Entry 4X4G (X-ray diffraction, 2.80 A resolution); this record covers chains B and E of the 6 polymer chains in the assembly.

Chain B:
Protein: Regulatory protein
Organism: Enterobacter sp. RFL1396
Reference sequence: Q8GGH0 (Q8GGH0_9ENTR); residue numbers follow UniProt; this construct covers 1-79
Sequence (82 residues; row label = number of the first residue in the row; numbers below 1 keep their minus sign (Gly-2 is residue -2)):
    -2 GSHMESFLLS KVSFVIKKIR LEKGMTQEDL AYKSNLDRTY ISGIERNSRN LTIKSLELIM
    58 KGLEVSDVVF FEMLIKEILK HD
Not modelled in the structure: -2 to 1, 79
Sequence notes: expression tag (-2 to 0)

Chain E:
Molecule: 35-nt DNA strand
Sequence (35 nucleotides; each row starts with the number of its first residue):
     1 ATGTGACTTA TAGTCCGTGT GATTATAGTC AACAT

Interface between chain B and chain E:
Residue-residue contacts - 17 pairs, chain B then chain E:
  Asn32(B) - DT14(E)  phosphate contact
  Leu33(B) - DT14(E)  phosphate contact
  Asp34(B) - DT14(E)  sugar contact
  Asp34(B) - DC15(E)  base contact
  Arg35(B) - DG17(E)  base contact
  Thr36(B) - DC15(E)  base contact
  Thr36(B) - DC16(E)  base contact
  Thr36(B) - DG17(E)  base contact
  Tyr37(B) - DA12(E)  sugar contact
  Tyr37(B) - DG13(E)  hydrogen bond to the phosphate
  Tyr37(B) - DT14(E)  base contact
  Arg46(B) - DA12(E)  salt bridge to the phosphate
  Asn47(B) - DA12(E)  hydrogen bond to the phosphate
  Asn47(B) - DG13(E)  phosphate contact
  Leu48(B) - DG13(E)  phosphate contact
  Thr49(B) - DG13(E)  hydrogen bond to the phosphate
  Ser52(B) - DG13(E)  hydrogen bond to the phosphate

Overview:
11 residues of chain B face 6 of chain E across their interface, with 4 hydrogen bonds and 1 salt bridge.
Polar contacts include Tyr37(B)-DG13(E), Asn47(B)-DA12(E) and Thr49(B)-DG13(E).
Chain B is Regulatory protein (Enterobacter sp. RFL1396) and chain E is a 35-nt DNA strand; the structure,
RADIATION DAMAGE TO THE NUCLEOPROTEIN COMPLEX C.Esp1396I: DOSE (DWD) 26.8 MGy, was determined by X-ray
diffraction together with 4X4B, 4X4C, 4X4D, 4X4E, 4X4F, 4X4H and 4X4I from the same study.
